Entry 5BO0 (X-ray diffraction, 2.91 A resolution); this record covers chains B and C of the 4 polymer chains in the assembly.

# Chain B
Protein: Histone H4
Organism: Homo sapiens
UniProt: P62805 (H4_HUMAN); residues 1-102 here correspond to UniProt positions 2-103 (UniProt number = residue number + 1)
Sequence (102 residues; numbered 1 to 102; the number before each row is that of its first residue):
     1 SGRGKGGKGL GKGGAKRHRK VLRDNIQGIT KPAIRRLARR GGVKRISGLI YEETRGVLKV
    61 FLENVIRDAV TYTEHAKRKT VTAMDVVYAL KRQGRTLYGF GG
Disordered / not traced: 1-16
Curated features (UniProtKB/Swiss-Prot):
  - DNA-binding region: K16 to K20
  - modified residue: S1 (N-acetylserine), R3 (Asymmetric dimethylarginine), K5 (N6-(2-hydroxyisobutyryl)lysine), K8 (N6-(2-hydroxyisobutyryl)lysine), K12 (N6-(2-hydroxyisobutyryl)lysine), K16 (N6-(2-hydroxyisobutyryl)lysine), K20 (N6,N6,N6-trimethyllysine), K31 (N6-(2-hydroxyisobutyryl)lysine), K44 (N6-(2-hydroxyisobutyryl)lysine), S47 (Phosphoserine), Y51 (Phosphotyrosine), K59 (N6-(2-hydroxyisobutyryl)lysine), K77 (N6-(2-hydroxyisobutyryl)lysine), K79 (N6-(2-hydroxyisobutyryl)lysine), T80 (Phosphothreonine), Y88 (Phosphotyrosine), K91 (N6-(2-hydroxyisobutyryl)lysine)
  - cross-link (Glycyl lysine isopeptide (Lys-Gly)): K12 (interchain with G-Cter in SUMO2), K20 (interchain with G-Cter in SUMO2), K31 (interchain with G-Cter in SUMO2), K59 (interchain with G-Cter in SUMO2), K79 (interchain with G-Cter in SUMO2), K91 (interchain with G-Cter in SUMO2)
What the authors report for this chain:
  - mutagenesis - R35A/R36A: decreased binding to DNA replication licensing factor MCM2 (chain C)

# Chain C
Protein: DNA replication licensing factor MCM2
Organism: Homo sapiens
UniProt: P49736 (MCM2_HUMAN); numbering as in UniProt (aligned over 61-130)
Sequence (70 residues; row label = number of the first residue in the row):
    61 GPLEEEEDGE ELIGDGMERD YRAIPELDAY EAEGLALDDE DVEELTASQR EAAERAMRQR
   121 DREAGRGLGR
Disordered / not traced: 61-67, 125-130
Curated features (UniProtKB/Swiss-Prot):
  - modified residue: S108 (Phosphoserine)
What the authors report for this chain:
  - mutagenesis - D80A/Y81A: decreased binding to H3-H4
  - mutagenesis - Y81A/Y90A, Y90A: decreased binding to non-nucleosomal H3-H4
  - mutagenesis - Y81A/Y90A: decreased binding to ASF1
  - mutagenesis - Y81A/Y90A: decreased growth
  - mutagenesis - Y81A/Y90A: abolished binding to GFP-CENPA

# Chain B / chain C interface
Residue-residue contacts (44; chain B residue first):
  I26(B) - L87(C)  hydrophobic
  R35(B) - L72(C)
  R35(B) - D80(C)  salt bridge
  R36(B) - D80(C)  hydrogen bond (side chain-backbone)
  R36(B) - Y81(C)
  A38(B) - L72(C)  hydrophobic
  R39(B) - L72(C)  hydrogen bond (side chain-backbone)
  R39(B) - M77(C)
  R39(B) - D80(C)  salt bridge
  R39(B) - Y81(C)  hydrogen bond
  V43(B) - L72(C)
  K44(B) - E71(C)
  K44(B) - L72(C)  hydrogen bond (backbone-backbone)
  R45(B) - D68(C)
  R45(B) - G69(C)  hydrogen bond (side chain-backbone)
  R45(B) - E70(C)
  R45(B) - E71(C)
  I46(B) - G69(C)
  I46(B) - E70(C)  hydrogen bond (backbone-backbone)
  I46(B) - L72(C)  hydrophobic
  Y51(B) - E70(C)  hydrogen bond
  R67(B) - R120(C)
  D68(B) - M117(C)
  D68(B) - R120(C)  salt bridge
  Y72(B) - L105(C)
  Y72(B) - R110(C)
  Y72(B) - E114(C)
  Y72(B) - M117(C)
  H75(B) - Q109(C)
  H75(B) - A112(C)  hydrogen bond (side chain-backbone)
  H75(B) - A113(C)
  A76(B) - L105(C)  hydrophobic
  A76(B) - Q109(C)
  R78(B) - D101(C)  salt bridge
  R78(B) - V102(C)
  R78(B) - E103(C)  hydrogen bond (side chain-backbone)
  T80(B) - A96(C)
  T80(B) - D101(C)
  T82(B) - V102(C)
  D85(B) - L105(C)
  Y88(B) - R110(C)
  R92(B) - E114(C)  salt bridge
  R92(B) - M117(C)
  R92(B) - R118(C)
Also at the interface, not in a pair above, chain B (26 interface residues in all): P32, S47, G48, T71, K77
Also at the interface, not in a pair above, chain C (27 interface residues in all): I73, E100, E104, A116, D121
The authors on this interface:
  - hot spots on chain C (mutagenesis) - M117A: decreased binding to H3-H4

# Overview
26 residues of chain B and 27 residues of chain C are in contact; the contacts include 9 hydrogen bonds and 5
salt bridges. Polar pairs include R35(B)-D80(C), R39(B)-D80(C) and D68(B)-R120(C). From the paper: D80A/Y81A
and M117A of chain C reduce binding to H3-H4; Y81A/Y90A and Y90A of chain C reduce binding to non-nucleosomal
H3-H4.
Chain B is Histone H4 and chain C is DNA replication licensing factor MCM2, both from Homo sapiens; the
structure, Crystal structure of Human MCM2 HBD and ASF1b chaperoning a histone H3.2-H4 dimer, was determined
by X-ray diffraction (same publication as 5BNV and 5BNX).
